Entry 7R5R (electron microscopy, 2.44 A resolution); this record covers chains G and I of the 12 polymer chains in the assembly.

[Chain G]
Protein: Histone H2A type 1-C
Source organism: Homo sapiens
UniProtKB: Q93077 (H2A1C_HUMAN); residues 0-129 here correspond to UniProt positions 1-130 (UniProt number = residue number + 1)
Sequence (130 residues; each row starts with the number of its first residue; numbering starts at 0):
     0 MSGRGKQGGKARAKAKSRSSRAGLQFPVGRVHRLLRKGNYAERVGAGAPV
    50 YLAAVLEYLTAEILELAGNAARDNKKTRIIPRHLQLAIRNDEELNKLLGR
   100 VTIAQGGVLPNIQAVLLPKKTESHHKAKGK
Disordered / not traced: 0-14, 118-129
UniProt features mapped onto this chain:
  - modified residue: Ser1 (N-acetylserine), Arg3 (Citrulline), Lys5 (N6-(2-hydroxyisobutyryl)lysine), Lys9 (N6-(2-hydroxyisobutyryl)lysine), Lys13 (N6-(beta-hydroxybutyryl)lysine), Lys36 (N6-(2-hydroxyisobutyryl)lysine), Lys74 (N6-(2-hydroxyisobutyryl)lysine), Lys75 (N6-(2-hydroxyisobutyryl)lysine), Lys95 (N6-(2-hydroxyisobutyryl)lysine), Gln104 (N5-methylglutamine), Lys118 (N6-(2-hydroxyisobutyryl)lysine), Lys119 (N6-crotonyllysine), Thr120 (Phosphothreonine), Lys125 (N6-crotonyllysine)
  - cross-link (Glycyl lysine isopeptide (Lys-Gly)): Lys13 (interchain with G-Cter in ubiquitin), Lys15 (interchain with G-Cter in ubiquitin), Lys119 (interchain with G-Cter in ubiquitin)

[Chain I]
Molecule: 171-nt DNA strand
Sequence (171 nucleotides; row label = number of the first residue in the row; numbers below 1 keep their minus sign (DT-73 is residue -73)):
   -73 TCCAAATGTCCAATTCCAGATACTACAAAAAGAGTGTTTCAAAACTGCTC
   -23 TATGAAAAGGAATGTTCAACTCTATGAGTTGAATGCAAACATCACATAGA
    27 AGTTTCTGAGAATGCTTCTGTCTAGTTTTTATGTGAACATATTCCCGTTT
    77 CCAACGAAGGCCTCAAAGCGG
Disordered / not traced: -73 to -65, 69-97

[How chain G and chain I interact]
Pairs across the interface (9; chain G residue first):
  Arg29(G) with DC48(I), phosphate contact
  Arg42(G) with DA38(I), hydrogen bond to the sugar; DT39(I), phosphate contact
  Val43(G) with DA38(I), sugar contact; DT39(I), hydrogen bond to the phosphate
  Gly44(G) with DA38(I), phosphate contact
  Ala45(G) with DA38(I), hydrogen bond to the phosphate
  Lys75(G) with DT58(I), phosphate contact
  Thr76(G) with DT58(I), phosphate contact
Other interface residues (no listed pair), chain G (9 interface residues in all): Glu41, Arg77
Other interface residues (no listed pair), chain I (7 interface residues in all): DT49, DA57, DG59

[Summary]
9 residues of chain G and 7 residues of chain I are in contact, with 3 hydrogen bonds. Polar contacts include
Arg42(G)-DA38(I), Val43(G)-DT39(I) and Ala45(G)-DA38(I).
Here chain G is Histone H2A type 1-C (Homo sapiens) and chain I is a 171-nt DNA strand. Entry 7R5R (Structure
of the human CCAN CENP-A alpha-satellite complex) was determined by electron microscopy, deposited together
with 7PB4, 7PB8, 7PII, 7PKN, 7R5S, 7R5V, 7YWX and 7YYH.
